Entry 4Z09 (X-ray diffraction, 2.00 A resolution); this record covers chains A and C.

# Chain A
Protein: Apical membrane antigen 1
Organism: Plasmodium falciparum Vietnam Oak-Knoll (FVO)
Reference sequence: A0A024UZE1 (A0A024UZE1_PLAFA); numbering as in UniProt (aligned over 104-438)
Amino-acid sequence (335 residues; each row starts with the number of its first residue):
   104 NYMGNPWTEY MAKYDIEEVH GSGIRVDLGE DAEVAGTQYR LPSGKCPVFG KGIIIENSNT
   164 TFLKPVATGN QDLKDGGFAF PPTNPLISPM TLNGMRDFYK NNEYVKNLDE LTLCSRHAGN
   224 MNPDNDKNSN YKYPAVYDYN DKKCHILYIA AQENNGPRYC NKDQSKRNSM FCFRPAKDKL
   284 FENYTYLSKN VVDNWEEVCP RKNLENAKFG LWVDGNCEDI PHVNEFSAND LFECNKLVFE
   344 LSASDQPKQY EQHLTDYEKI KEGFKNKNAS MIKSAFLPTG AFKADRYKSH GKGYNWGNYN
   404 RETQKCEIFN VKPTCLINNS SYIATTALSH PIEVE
Not modelled in the structure: 104-107, 160-162, 170-176, 259-273, 353-388
Disulfide bonds: C149-C302, C217-C247, C320-C418, C337-C409

# Chain C
Protein: Rhoptry neck protein 2
Notes: engineered mutation(s): T2040A
Amino-acid sequence (13 residues; numbered 1 to 13; the number before each row is that of its first residue):
     1 CFTARMSPPQ QIC
Disulfide bonds: C1-C13

# Chain A / chain C interface
Contacting residue pairs (27):
  F183(A) with F2(C), hydrophobic
  T186(A) with I12(C); C13(C)
  N187(A) with I12(C); C13(C), hydrogen bond (backbone-backbone)
  P188(A) with I12(C)
  I190(A) with I12(C), hydrophobic
  Y202(A) with M6(C), hydrophobic
  N205(A) with M6(C)
  V208(A) with M6(C), hydrophobic
  G222(A) with R5(C), hydrogen bond (backbone-side chain)
  N223(A) with T3(C); A4(C); R5(C), hydrogen bond (backbone-backbone); M6(C), hydrogen bond (side chain-backbone)
  M224(A) with T3(C); R5(C), hydrogen bond (backbone-side chain)
  N225(A) with F2(C); T3(C), hydrogen bond (backbone-backbone); R5(C), hydrogen bond
  P226(A) with F2(C), hydrophobic
  N228(A) with T3(C); Q11(C)
  S232(A) with R5(C), hydrogen bond (backbone-side chain)
  Y234(A) with R5(C), hydrogen bond (backbone-side chain)
  K235(A) with R5(C)
  Y236(A) with F2(C)
Also at the interface, not in a pair above, chain A (22 interface residues in all): P185, R219, N233, Y251

# In short
22 residues of chain A face 8 of chain C across their interface, with 9 hydrogen bonds. Polar contacts include
G222(A)-R5(C), N223(A)-M6(C) and M224(A)-R5(C).
Here chain A is Apical membrane antigen 1 (Plasmodium falciparum Vietnam Oak-Knoll (FVO)) and chain C is
Rhoptry neck protein 2. Entry 4Z09 (Crystal structure of FVO strain Plasmodium falciparum AMA1 in complex with
the RON2hp [Thr2040Ala] peptide) was determined by X-ray diffraction together with 4Z0D, 4Z0E and 4Z0F from
the same study.
